2BN0 - chain A; structure by X-ray diffraction, 2.80 A resolution.

== Chain A ==
Name: Ripening-associated protein
Organism: Musa acuminata
UniProtKB: O22321 (O22321_MUSAC); residue numbers follow UniProt; this construct covers 1-141
Sequence (141 residues; row label = number of the first residue in the row):
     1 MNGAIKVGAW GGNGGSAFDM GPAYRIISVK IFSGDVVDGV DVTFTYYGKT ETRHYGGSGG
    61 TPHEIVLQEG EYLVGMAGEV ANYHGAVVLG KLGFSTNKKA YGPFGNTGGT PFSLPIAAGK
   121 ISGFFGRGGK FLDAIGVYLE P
Bound ions: Cd2+ site 1: Asp41, His54 (shared with 1 residue of chain B); Cd2+ site 2: His84 (shared with 1 residue of chain B)

== Overview ==
The Cd2+ site 1 is built by Asp41 and His54.
Chain A is Ripening-associated protein (Musa acuminata); the structure, Banana Lectin bound to Laminaribiose,
was determined by X-ray diffraction together with 2BMY and 2BMZ from the same study.
